Entry 6DBL (electron microscopy, 5.00 A resolution (low resolution: residue-level contacts below are approximate; hydrogen-bond / salt-bridge calls are withheld)); this record covers chains B and F of the 8 polymer chains in the assembly.

== Chain B ==
Molecule: Recombination activating gene 2
From: Danio rerio
Reference sequence: Q1RLW7 (Q1RLW7_DANRE); residue numbers follow UniProt; this construct covers 1-530
Chain sequence (533 residues; numbered -2 to 530; the number before each row is that of its first residue; numbers below 1 keep their minus sign (Gly-2 is residue -2)):
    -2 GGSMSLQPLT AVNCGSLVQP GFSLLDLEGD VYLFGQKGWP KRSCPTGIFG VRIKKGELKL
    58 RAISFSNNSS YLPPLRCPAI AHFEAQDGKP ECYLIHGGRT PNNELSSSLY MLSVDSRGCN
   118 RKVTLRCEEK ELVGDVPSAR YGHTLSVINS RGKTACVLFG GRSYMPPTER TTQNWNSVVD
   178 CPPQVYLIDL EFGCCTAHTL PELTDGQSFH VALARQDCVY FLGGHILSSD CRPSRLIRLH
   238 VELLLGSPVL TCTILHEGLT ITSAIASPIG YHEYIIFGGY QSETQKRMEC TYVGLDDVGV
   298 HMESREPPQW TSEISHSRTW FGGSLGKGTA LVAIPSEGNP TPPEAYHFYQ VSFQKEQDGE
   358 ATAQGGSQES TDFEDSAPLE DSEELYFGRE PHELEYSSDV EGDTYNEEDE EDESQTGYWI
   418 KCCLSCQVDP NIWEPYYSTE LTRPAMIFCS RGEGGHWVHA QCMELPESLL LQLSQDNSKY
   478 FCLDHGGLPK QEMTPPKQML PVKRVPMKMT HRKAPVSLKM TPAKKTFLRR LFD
Disordered / not traced: -2 to 0, 352-530
Sequence notes: expression tag (-2 to 0)

== Chain F ==
Molecule: Molecule name: Reverse strand of 12-RSS substrate DNA
Sequence (50 nucleotides; row label = number of the first residue in the row):
     1 CTGCAGGGTT TTTGTTCCAG TCTGTAGCAC TGTGTAAGAC AGGCCAGATC

== Interface between chain B and chain F ==
Contacting residue pairs (5):
  Lys38(B) - DG38(F)
  Arg39(B) - DA39(F)
  Arg39(B) - DC40(F)
  Ser40(B) - DA39(F)
  Arg118(B) - DA48(F)
Other interface residues (no listed pair), chain B (5 interface residues in all): Asn117
Other interface residues (no listed pair), chain F (5 interface residues in all): DG47

== In short ==
Chain B and chain F each contribute 5 residues to their interface.
Chain B is Recombination activating gene 2 (Danio rerio) and chain F is Molecule name: Reverse strand of
12-RSS substrate DNA; the structure, Cryo-EM structure of RAG in complex with 12-RSS and 23-RSS substrate
DNAs, was determined by electron microscopy, deposited together with 6DBI, 6DBJ, 6DBO, 6DBQ, 6DBR, 6DBT and 4
further entries.
